Entry 6WXG (electron microscopy, 3.30 A resolution); this record covers chains E and e of the 39 polymer chains in the assembly.

# Chain E
Molecule: Intermediate capsid protein VP6
Organism: Rotavirus A (strain RVA/Monkey/United States/RRV/1975/G3P5B[3])
UniProt: B2BN53 (VP6_ROTRH); residues 1-397 here = UniProt positions 1-397
Amino-acid sequence (397 residues; row label = number of the first residue in the row):
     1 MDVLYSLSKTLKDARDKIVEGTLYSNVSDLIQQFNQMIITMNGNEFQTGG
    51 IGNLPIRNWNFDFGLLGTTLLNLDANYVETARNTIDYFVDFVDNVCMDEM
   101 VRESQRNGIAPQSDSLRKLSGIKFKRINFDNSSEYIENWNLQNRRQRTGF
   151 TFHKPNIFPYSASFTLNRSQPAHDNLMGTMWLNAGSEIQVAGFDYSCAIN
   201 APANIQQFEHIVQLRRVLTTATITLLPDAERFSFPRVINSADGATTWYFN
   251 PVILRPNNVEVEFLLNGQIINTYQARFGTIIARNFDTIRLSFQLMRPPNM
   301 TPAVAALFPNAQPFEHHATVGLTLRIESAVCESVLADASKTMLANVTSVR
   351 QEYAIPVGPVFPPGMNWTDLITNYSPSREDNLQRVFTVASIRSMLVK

# Chain e
Molecule: Outer capsid glycoprotein VP7
Organism: Rotavirus A (strain RVA/Monkey/United States/RRV/1975/G3P5B[3])
UniProt: P12476 (VP7_ROTRH); numbering as in UniProt (aligned over 1-326)
Amino-acid sequence (326 residues; numbered 1 to 326; the number before each row is that of its first residue):
     1 MYGIEYTTVLTFLISLILLNYILKSLTRMMDFIIYRFLFIVVILSPLLKA
    51 QNYGINLPITGSMDTAYANSTQEETFLTSTLCLYYPTEAATEINDNSWKD
   101 TLSQLFLTKGWPTGSVYFKEYTDIASFSVDPQLYCDYNVVLMKYDATLQL
   151 DMSELADLILNEWLCNPMDITLYYYQQTDEANKWISMGSSCTIKVCPLNT
   201 QTLGIGCLTTDTATFEEVATAEKLVITDVVDGVNHKLDVTTATCTIRNCK
   251 KLGPRENVAVIQVGGSDVLDITADPTTAPQTERMMRINWKKWWQVFYTVV
   301 DYVNQIIQAMSKRSRSLNSAAFYYRI
Not modelled in the structure: 1-54, 315-326
Disulfide bonds: Cys-82/Cys-135, Cys-165/Cys-249, Cys-191/Cys-244, Cys-196/Cys-207
Covalent attachments: N-acetylglucosamine (NAG) linked to Asn-69
Ion coordination: Ca2+ site 1: Asp-95 (shared with 2 residues of chain d); Ca2+ site 2: Asp-151, Glu-154, Glu-222, Leu-224; Ca2+ site 3: Gln-177, Asp-228, Val-229, Asp-231 (shared with 1 residue of chain f); Ca2+ site 4: Gly-206, Thr-214 (shared with 1 residue of chain f); Ca2+ site 5: Asp-301 (shared with 4 residues of chain d)

# Interface between chain E and chain e
Residue-residue contacts (41):
  Tyr-160(E) / Asp-64(e)
  Ala-162(E) / Ser-62(e)
  Ala-162(E) / Met-63(e)  hydrogen bond (backbone-backbone)
  Ser-163(E) / Gly-61(e)
  Ser-163(E) / Ser-62(e)
  Phe-164(E) / Thr-60(e)
  Phe-164(E) / Gly-61(e)  hydrogen bond (backbone-backbone)
  Phe-164(E) / Ser-62(e)
  Thr-165(E) / Ile-59(e)
  Thr-165(E) / Thr-60(e)
  Leu-166(E) / Leu-57(e)
  Leu-166(E) / Pro-58(e)
  Leu-166(E) / Ile-59(e)  hydrogen bond (backbone-backbone)
  Asn-167(E) / Asn-56(e)
  Asn-167(E) / Leu-57(e)
  Asn-167(E) / Pro-58(e)
  Arg-168(E) / Ile-55(e)
  Arg-168(E) / Asn-56(e)
  Ser-169(E) / Ile-55(e)  hydrogen bond (backbone-backbone)
  Ser-169(E) / Ile-59(e)
  Ala-172(E) / Glu-256(e)
  Ala-172(E) / Ser-311(e)
  Asp-174(E) / Pro-254(e)
  Asp-174(E) / Glu-256(e)
  Phe-232(E) / Met-63(e)  hydrophobic
  Val-237(E) / Tyr-67(e)
  Asn-239(E) / Ser-62(e)  hydrogen bond (side chain-backbone)
  Asn-239(E) / Met-63(e)
  Asn-239(E) / Thr-65(e)
  Asn-239(E) / Tyr-67(e)
  Ala-241(E) / Ile-59(e)  hydrophobic
  Ala-241(E) / Thr-60(e)
  Gly-243(E) / Ala-66(e)
  Gly-243(E) / Tyr-67(e)
  Gly-243(E) / Ala-68(e)  hydrogen bond (backbone-backbone)
  Thr-246(E) / Tyr-67(e)
  Pro-309(E) / Thr-277(e)
  Asn-310(E) / Glu-180(e)
  Ala-311(E) / Thr-272(e)
  Gln-312(E) / Gly-253(e)
  Gln-312(E) / Pro-254(e)
Other interface residues (no listed pair), chain E (25 interface residues in all): Met-180, Arg-236, Ala-244, Pro-313
Other interface residues (no listed pair), chain e (22 interface residues in all): Pro-279

# Summary
Chain E and chain e form an interface of 25 and 22 residues respectively, with 6 hydrogen bonds. Polar pairs
include Asn-239(E)/Ser-62(e), Ala-162(E)/Met-63(e) and Phe-164(E)/Gly-61(e). N-acetylglucosamine is covalently
linked to Asn-69(e). Asp-151(e), Glu-154(e), Glu-222(e) and Leu-224(e) form the Ca2+ site 2.
Here chain E is Intermediate capsid protein VP6 and chain e is Outer capsid glycoprotein VP7, both from
Rotavirus A (strain RVA/Monkey/United States/RRV/1975/G3P5B[3]). Entry 6WXG (Cryo-EM reconstruction of
VP5*/VP8* assembly from rhesus rotavirus particles - Reversed conformation) was determined by electron
microscopy together with 6WXE and 6WXF from the same study.
